6Z5U - chains E and J of the 12 polymer chains in the assembly; structure by electron microscopy, 3.90 A resolution.

[Chain E (and J)]
Name: MCE family protein
Organism: Acinetobacter baumannii
Notes: chain J of this document is another copy of the same molecule, construct and numbering; everything in this record applies to it too
UniProt: V5V921 (V5V921_ACIBA); residues 1-226 here = UniProt positions 1-226
Amino-acid sequence (226 residues; numbered 1 to 226; the number before each row is that of its first residue):
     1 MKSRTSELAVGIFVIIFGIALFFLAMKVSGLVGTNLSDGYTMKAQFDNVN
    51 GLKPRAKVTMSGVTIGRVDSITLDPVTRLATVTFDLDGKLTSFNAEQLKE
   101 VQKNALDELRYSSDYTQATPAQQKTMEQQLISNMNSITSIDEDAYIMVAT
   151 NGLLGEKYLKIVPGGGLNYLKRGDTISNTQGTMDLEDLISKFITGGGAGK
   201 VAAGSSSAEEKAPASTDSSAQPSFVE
Disordered / not traced: 1-4, 195-226

[How chain E and chain J interact]
Contacting residue pairs (15; chain E residue first):
  V28(E) with F22(J), hydrophobic; F23(J), hydrophobic
  V32(E) with M26(J), hydrophobic
  N48(E) with S61(J)
  V49(E) with S61(J), hydrogen bond (backbone-backbone); G62(J)
  N50(E) with Y158(J), hydrogen bond
  T72(E) with V63(J)
  L73(E) with V63(J), hydrophobic
  P75(E) with F93(J)
  V76(E) with F93(J), hydrophobic; E100(J)
  R78(E) with P163(J)
  D184(E) with K160(J), salt bridge
  E186(E) with M147(J)
Also at the interface, not in a pair above, chain E (21 interface residues in all): L24, A25, S29, D47, I71, A80, L154, L185, F192
Also at the interface, not in a pair above, chain J (21 interface residues in all): I19, M60, I65, L90, Q97, V101, L153, L154, F192

[Summary]
The chain E/chain J interface involves 21 residues from each chain, with 2 hydrogen bonds and 1 salt bridge.
Polar pairs include D184(E)-K160(J), N50(E)-Y158(J) and V49(E)-S61(J).
Both chains are MCE family protein (Acinetobacter baumannii). Entry 6Z5U (Cryo-EM structure of the A.
baumannii MlaBDEF complex bound to APPNHP) was determined by electron microscopy.
